Entry 8QFX (X-ray diffraction, 1.60 A resolution); this record covers chains A and G.

# Chain A
Protein: Angiotensin-converting enzyme, soluble form
Organism: Homo sapiens
UniProt: P12821 (ACE_HUMAN); residues 1-628 here correspond to UniProt positions 30-657 (UniProt number = residue number + 29)
Sequence (628 residues; numbered 1 to 628; the number before each row is that of its first residue):
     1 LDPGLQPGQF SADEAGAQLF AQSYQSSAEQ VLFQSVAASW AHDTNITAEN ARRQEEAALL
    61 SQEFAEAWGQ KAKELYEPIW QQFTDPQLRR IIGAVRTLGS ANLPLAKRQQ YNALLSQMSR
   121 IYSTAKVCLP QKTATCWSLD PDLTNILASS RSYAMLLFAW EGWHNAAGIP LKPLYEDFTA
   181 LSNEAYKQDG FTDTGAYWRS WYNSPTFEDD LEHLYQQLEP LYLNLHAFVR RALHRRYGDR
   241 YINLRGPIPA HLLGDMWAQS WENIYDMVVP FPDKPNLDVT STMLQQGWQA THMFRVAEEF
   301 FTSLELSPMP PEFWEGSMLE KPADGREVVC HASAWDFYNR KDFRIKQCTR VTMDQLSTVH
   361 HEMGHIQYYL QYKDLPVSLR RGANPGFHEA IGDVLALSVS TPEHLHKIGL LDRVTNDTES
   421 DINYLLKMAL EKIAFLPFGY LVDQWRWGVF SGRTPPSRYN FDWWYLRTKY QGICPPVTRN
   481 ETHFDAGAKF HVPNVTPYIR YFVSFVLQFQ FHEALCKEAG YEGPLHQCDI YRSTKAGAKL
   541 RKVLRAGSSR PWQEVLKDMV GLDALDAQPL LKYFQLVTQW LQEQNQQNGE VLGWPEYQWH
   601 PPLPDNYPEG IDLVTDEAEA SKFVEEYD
Disordered / not traced: 131-134, 614-628
Sequence notes: engineered mutation Gln-9 (Asn38 in P12821), Gln-25 (Asn54 in P12821), Gln-82 (Asn111 in P12821), Gln-117 (Asn146 in P12821), Gln-131 (Asn160 in P12821), Gln-289 (Asn318 in P12821), Arg-545 (Gln574 in P12821), Leu-576 (Pro605 in P12821)
Swiss-Prot annotation at these positions:
  - active site: Glu-362 (Proton acceptor 1), His-491 (Proton donor 1)
  - binding site (chloride): Tyr-202, Arg-500
  - binding site (Zn(2+)): His-361, His-365, Glu-389
  - site: Asn-494 (Not glycosylated)
  - glycosylation (N-linked (GlcNAc...) asparagine): Asn-45, Asn-416, Asn-480
Disulfides: Cys-128/Cys-136, Cys-330/Cys-348, Cys-516/Cys-528
Glycans and other covalent adducts: glycan linked to Asn-45, Asn-480; N-acetylglucosamine (NAG) linked to Asn-416
Ion coordination: Mg2+: Glu-262, Asn-263, Asp-354; Zn2+: His-361, His-365, Glu-389 (shared with Ile-1(G) of chain G)
Small-molecule neighbours: decaethylene glycol (XPE; 3,6,9,12,15,18,21,24,27-nonaoxanonacosane-1,29-diol): Phe-228, Arg-231, Ala-232, Arg-235, Arg-236, Met-267, Val-268, Val-269, Pro-270, Asn-588
From the paper describing this entry:
  - binding site for Ile-pro-pro (chain G): Gln-259, His-331, Ala-334, Thr-358, His-361, Glu-362, Lys-489, His-491, Thr-496, Tyr-498, Tyr-501
  - specificity-determining residues: Asp-255, Thr-358 (proposed by the authors, not directly observed)

# Chain G
Protein: Ile-pro-pro
Sequence (3 residues; row label = number of the first residue in the row):
     1 IPP
Ion coordination: Zn2+: Ile-1 (shared with His-361(A), His-365(A), Glu-389(A) of chain A)

# How chain A and chain G interact
Contacting residue pairs (21):
  Gln-259(A) with Pro-3(G), hydrogen bond (side chain-backbone)
  His-331(A) with Ile-1(G); Pro-2(G), hydrogen bond (side chain-backbone)
  Ala-332(A) with Ile-1(G); Pro-2(G)
  Thr-358(A) with Pro-2(G)
  His-361(A) with Ile-1(G), hydrogen bond (side chain-backbone); Pro-2(G)
  Glu-362(A) with Ile-1(G), hydrogen bond (side chain-backbone); Pro-2(G)
  His-365(A) with Ile-1(G), hydrogen bond (side chain-backbone)
  Glu-389(A) with Ile-1(G)
  Phe-435(A) with Pro-3(G), hydrophobic
  Lys-489(A) with Pro-3(G), hydrogen bond (side chain-backbone)
  His-491(A) with Ile-1(G); Pro-2(G), hydrogen bond (side chain-backbone); Pro-3(G)
  Tyr-498(A) with Pro-3(G), hydrogen bond (side chain-backbone)
  Tyr-501(A) with Ile-1(G), hydrogen bond (side chain-backbone); Pro-2(G); Pro-3(G)
Other interface residues (no listed pair), chain A (17 interface residues in all): Ser-333, Phe-490, Thr-496, Phe-505

# Overview
17 residues of chain A face 3 of chain G across their interface; the contacts include 9 hydrogen bonds. Among
the polar pairs are Gln-259(A)/Pro-3(G), His-331(A)/Pro-2(G) and His-361(A)/Ile-1(G). Bound to chain A:
decaethylene glycol. The paper reports a binding site for Ile-pro-pro (chain G) at Gln-259(A), His-331(A) and
Ala-334(A) among others; specificity determinants Asp-255(A) and Thr-358(A).
Here chain A is Angiotensin-converting enzyme, soluble form (Homo sapiens) and chain G is Ile-pro-pro. Entry
8QFX (Human Angiotensin-1 converting enzyme N-domain in complex with the lactotripeptide IPP) was determined
by X-ray diffraction, deposited together with 8QHL.
